PDB entry 5GQ1 | X-ray diffraction, 2.49 A resolution | chains A and D of the 6 polymer chains in the assembly

# Chain A (and D)
Name: Genome polyprotein
Organism: Enterovirus A71
Notes: engineered mutation(s): E207A, K209A; chain D of this document is another copy of the same molecule, construct and numbering; everything in this record applies to it too
Amino-acid sequence (214 residues; each row starts with the number of its first residue):
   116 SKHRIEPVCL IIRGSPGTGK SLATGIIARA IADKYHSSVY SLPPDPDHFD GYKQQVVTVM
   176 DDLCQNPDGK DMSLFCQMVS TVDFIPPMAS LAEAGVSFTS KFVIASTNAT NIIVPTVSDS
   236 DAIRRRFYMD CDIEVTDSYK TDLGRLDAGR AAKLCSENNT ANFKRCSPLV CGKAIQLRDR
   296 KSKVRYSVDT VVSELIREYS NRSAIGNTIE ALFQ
Not modelled in the structure: 116, 231-232, 326-329 (chain D: 116-117, 180-183, 226-235, 329)
Metal / ion sites: Zn2+: Cys270, Cys281, Cys286
What the authors report for this chain:
  - Zn2+ coordination: Cys270, Cys281, Cys286
  - contacts within the chain: Glu272-Lys288 (salt bridge)
  - self-association interface (contacts with another copy of this molecule); pairs are residue here / residue on that copy: Glu325-Arg144 (salt bridge), Thr323, Ile324
  - mutagenesis - K135A, I141R, S282R, I324K, F328A, F328R, F328Y: abolished catalytic activity
  - mutagenesis - C270A, C281A, C286A: decreased stability
  - mutagenesis - S282A: unchanged catalytic activity
  - mutagenesis - K135A, D176N, E325A: abolished growth
  - mutagenesis - S282A: unchanged growth
  - mutagenesis - E325A: decreased catalytic activity
  - mutagenesis - L327A, F328A, F328Y: decreased growth
  - conformationally variable residues: Ser318 to Ala319
  - catalytic residues: Arg241 (proposed by the authors, not directly observed)
  - catalytic residues: Arg240

# Interface between chain A and chain D
Contacting residue pairs - 22 pairs, chain A then chain D:
  Gly140(A) - Ile324(D)
  Ile141(A) - Leu327(D)  hydrophobic
  Ile141(A) - Phe328(D)
  Arg144(A) - Glu325(D)  salt bridge
  Arg144(A) - Phe328(D)
  Ala145(A) - Phe328(D)  hydrophobic
  Asp148(A) - Phe328(D)
  Val154(A) - His118(D)  hydrogen bond (backbone-side chain)
  Asp160(A) - Arg240(D)  hydrogen bond (backbone-side chain)
  Asp162(A) - Arg240(D)  salt bridge
  His163(A) - Ala237(D)
  His163(A) - Arg240(D)  hydrogen bond
  Asp165(A) - Arg241(D)  salt bridge
  Gly166(A) - Val197(D)
  Ala204(A) - Ala237(D)  hydrophobic
  Phe278(A) - Leu327(D)  hydrophobic
  Phe278(A) - Phe328(D)  hydrophobic
  Lys279(A) - Phe328(D)  hydrogen bond (side chain-backbone)
  Arg280(A) - Ala326(D)  hydrogen bond (side chain-backbone)
  Arg280(A) - Leu327(D)  hydrogen bond (side chain-backbone)
  Arg280(A) - Phe328(D)
  Val285(A) - Leu327(D)  hydrophobic
Interface residues without a listed pair, chain A (19 interface residues in all): Pro158, Ala267, Cys281
Interface residues without a listed pair, chain D (11 interface residues in all): Thr323

# Summary
19 residues of chain A and 11 residues of chain D are in contact, with 6 hydrogen bonds and 3 salt bridges.
Among the polar pairs are Arg144(A)-Glu325(D), Asp162(A)-Arg240(D) and Asp165(A)-Arg241(D). The paper reports
catalytic residues Arg241(A) and Arg240(A); K135A, I141R and S282R of chain A, among others, abolish catalytic
activity; 14 substitutions were tested in all.
Both chains are Genome polyprotein (Enterovirus A71). Entry 5GQ1 (Crystal structure of 2C helicase from
enterovirus 71 (EV71)) was determined by X-ray diffraction, deposited together with 5GRB.
